8PSR - chains A and B; structure by X-ray diffraction, 1.85 A resolution.

== Chain A ==
Protein: Mitogen-activated protein kinase 1
From: Homo sapiens
Notes: EC 2.7.11.24
UniProtKB: P28482 (MK01_HUMAN); residue numbers follow UniProt; this construct covers 1-360
Chain sequence (364 residues; each row starts with the number of its first residue; numbers below 1 keep their minus sign (Gly-3 is residue -3)):
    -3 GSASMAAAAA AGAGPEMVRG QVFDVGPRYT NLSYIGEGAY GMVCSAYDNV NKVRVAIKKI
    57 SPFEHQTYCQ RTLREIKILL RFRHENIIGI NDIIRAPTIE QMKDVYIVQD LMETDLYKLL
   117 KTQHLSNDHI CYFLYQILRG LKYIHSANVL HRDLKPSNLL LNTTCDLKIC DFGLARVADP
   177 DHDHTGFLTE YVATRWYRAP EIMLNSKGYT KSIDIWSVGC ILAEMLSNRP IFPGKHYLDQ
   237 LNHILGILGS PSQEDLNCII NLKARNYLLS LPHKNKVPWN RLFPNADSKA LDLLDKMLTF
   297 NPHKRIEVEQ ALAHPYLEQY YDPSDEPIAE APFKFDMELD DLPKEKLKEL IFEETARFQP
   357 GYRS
Disordered / not traced: -3 to 0, 178-181, 359-360
Sequence notes: expression tag (-3 to 0)
Curated features (UniProtKB/Swiss-Prot):
  - DNA-binding region: Lys259 to Arg277
  - motif: Thr185 to Tyr187 (TXY), Asp318 to Glu322 (Cytoplasmic retention motif), Ala327 to Met333 (Nuclear translocation motif)
  - active site: Asp149 (Proton acceptor)
  - binding site (ATP): Ile31 to Val39, Lys54
  - modified residue: Ala2 (N-acetylalanine), Ser29 (Phosphoserine), Thr185 (Phosphothreonine), Tyr187 (Phosphotyrosine), Thr190 (Phosphothreonine), Ser246 (Phosphoserine), Ser248 (Phosphoserine), Ser284 (Phosphoserine)
  - natural variant: Ile74 (I74N: In NS13), His80 (H80Y: In NS13), Ala174 (A174V: In NS13), Asp318 (D318G: In NS13; D318N: In NS13), Glu322 (E322Q: In NS13), Pro323 (P323R: In NS13)
  - mutagenesis: Lys54 (K54R: Does not inhibit interaction with MAP2K1), Pro176 to Asp179 (Inhibits homodimerization and interaction with TPR), Thr185 (T185A: Inhibits interaction with TPR; when associated with A-187), Tyr187 (Y187A: Inhibits interaction with TPR; when associated with A-185), Leu234 (L234A: Inhibits interaction with TPR), Asp318 (D318A: Loss of dephosphorylation by PTPRJ; D318N: Inhibits interaction with MAP2K1 but not with TPR; when associated with N-321), Asp321 (D321N: Inhibits interaction with MAP2K1 but not with TPR; when associated with N-318)
Residues lining bound ligands: AMP-PNP (ANP; phosphoaminophosphonic acid-adenylate ester): Ile31, Gly32, Glu33, Gly34, Ala35, Tyr36, Gly37, Val39, Ala52, Lys54, Arg67, Ile84, Gln105, Asp106, Leu107, Met108, Asp111, Lys114, Asp149, Lys151, Ser153, Leu156, Cys166, Asp167
Reported in the primary citation:
  - mutagenesis - H125L/C161A (Kd 420 uM), C161A (160 uM vs 4 uM): decreased binding to 8

== Chain B ==
Protein: SynthRevD-12-opt
Chain sequence (19 residues; numbered 435 to 453; the number before each row is that of its first residue):
   435 MQLXLDSSNL ARRRRRRRR
Disordered / not traced: 453
Modified positions: ABU (gamma-amino-butanoic acid) at position 438

== Interface between chain A and chain B ==
Contacting residue pairs (37; chain A residue first):
  Glu81(A) with Arg447(B), salt bridge
  Glu109(A) with Met435(B)
  Thr110(A) with Met435(B)
  Leu115(A) with Met435(B), hydrophobic; Leu437(B), hydrophobic
  Gln119(A) with Met435(B), hydrogen bond (side chain-backbone); Leu437(B)
  Leu121(A) with Leu437(B), hydrophobic
  Asp124(A) with Leu439(B)
  His125(A) with Leu437(B); Leu439(B)
  Tyr128(A) with Leu439(B), hydrophobic; Ser442(B), hydrogen bond; Leu444(B); Ala445(B), hydrogen bond (side chain-backbone)
  Phe129(A) with Leu437(B), hydrophobic
  Tyr131(A) with Arg448(B), hydrogen bond
  Gln132(A) with Leu444(B)
  Arg135(A) with Arg447(B); Arg448(B)
  Asn158(A) with Met435(B)
  Thr159(A) with ABU_438(B)
  Thr160(A) with ABU_438(B); Ser441(B); Ser442(B), hydrogen bond (backbone-side chain)
  Cys161(A) with ABU_438(B), covalent bond; Leu439(B)
  Asp162(A) with Ser442(B), hydrogen bond
  Glu314(A) with Arg451(B), hydrogen bond (backbone-side chain)
  Gln315(A) with Arg451(B), hydrogen bond (backbone-side chain)
  Tyr316(A) with Leu439(B); Arg448(B), hydrogen bond (backbone-side chain)
  Tyr317(A) with Arg451(B), hydrogen bond (backbone-side chain)
  Asp318(A) with Arg448(B), salt bridge; Arg451(B)
  Asp321(A) with Arg447(B), salt bridge; Arg448(B), salt bridge
Other interface residues (no listed pair), chain A (28 interface residues in all): Asn82, Thr118, Leu157, Glu322
Other interface residues (no listed pair), chain B (12 interface residues in all): Asn443
The authors on this interface:
  - interface residues, chain A: Cys161(A)

== In short ==
Chain A and chain B form an interface of 28 and 12 residues respectively; the contacts include 1 covalent
bond, 10 hydrogen bonds and 4 salt bridges. Polar pairs include Glu81(A)-Arg447(B), Asp318(A)-Arg448(B) and
Asp321(A)-Arg447(B). Bound to chain A: AMP-PNP. From the paper: H125L/C161A and C161A of chain A reduce
binding to 8; the interface residue Cys161(A).
Here chain A is Mitogen-activated protein kinase 1 (Homo sapiens) and chain B is SynthRevD-12-opt. Entry 8PSR
(ERK2 covalently bound to SynthRevD-12-opt artificial peptide) was determined by X-ray diffraction.
